8Q9T - chains C and E of the 5 polymer chains in the assembly; structure by electron microscopy, 2.84 A resolution.

== Chain C ==
Name: Antiviral protein SKI8
From: Saccharomyces cerevisiae
UniProtKB: Q02793 (SKI8_YEAST); numbering as in UniProt (aligned over 1-397)
Chain sequence (397 residues; each row starts with the number of its first residue):
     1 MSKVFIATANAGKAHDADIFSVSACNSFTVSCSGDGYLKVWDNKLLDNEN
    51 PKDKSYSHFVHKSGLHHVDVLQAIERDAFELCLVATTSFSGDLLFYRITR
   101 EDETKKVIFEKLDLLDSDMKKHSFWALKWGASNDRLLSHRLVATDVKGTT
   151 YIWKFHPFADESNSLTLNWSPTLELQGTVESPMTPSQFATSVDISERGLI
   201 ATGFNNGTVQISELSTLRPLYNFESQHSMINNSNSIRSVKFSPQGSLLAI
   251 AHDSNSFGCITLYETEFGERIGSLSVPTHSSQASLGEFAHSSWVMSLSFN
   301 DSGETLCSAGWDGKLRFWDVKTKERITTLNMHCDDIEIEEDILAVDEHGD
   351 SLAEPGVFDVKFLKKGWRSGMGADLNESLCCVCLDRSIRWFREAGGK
Unresolved in the structure: 1, 75-78, 101-104, 134-137, 160-167, 184-185, 279-286, 369-374, 396-397

== Chain E ==
Name: Superkiller protein 3
From: Saccharomyces cerevisiae
UniProtKB: P17883 (SKI3_YEAST); residue numbers follow UniProt; this construct covers 1-1432
Chain sequence (1436 residues; each row starts with the number of its first residue; numbers below 1 keep their minus sign (Gly-3 is residue -3)):
    -3 GPDSMSDIKQLLKEAKQELTNRDYEETIEISEKVLKLDPDNYFAHIFLGK
    47 ALSSLPASNNVSSNRNLERATNHYVSAAKLVPDNLLAWKGLFLLFRTTEV
    97 VPDILSYDEYFDLCGQYADALLKQEQSQVELINDIKLLKKTHPDCQKAFY
   147 QHLKPGSLMAETIGRHLSTPQDALLNLIKILSNIETTEIGKTLSQNRLKL
   197 KASDPDYQIKLNSFSWEIIKNSEIDQLYNQLVNILADDQKRSEIENQWLE
   247 YRIKVLKSMPLDVKKDFFTKVKEMVEDMVLVNHQSLLAWQKYFEWTDYED
   297 LDNMDAPLIIKYFKKFPKDPLAMILYSWLSSKLSKYDIKSLESANKPPEG
   347 HKKTEKETDIKDVDETNEDEVKDRVEDEVKDRVEDEVKDQDEEAKEDEEE
   397 DLDDIEIGLLEEEVVTVLTENIVKCKNNILAHRILCQYYLLTKEYEAALP
   447 YIKNGISLIAYNIKDLGVHLPLTKREFSLDLATVYTYVDAPKDHNAALKL
   497 YDNILSGDFSNIQAKMGKGIIFIERKNWKDAMTLLTQVHEQSPNNLEVLS
   547 ELSWSKAHMGYMDEALAGLDTVIKGIKGMDLRSIDFRALNLWRQAKVYIM
   597 KHASINDAKQENVKCAFKLLIQSIKILDTFAPGFSTLGDIYCHYYKDHLR
   647 AFKCYFKAFDLDAGDYTAAKYITETYASKPNWQAASSIASRLIKGEKAKA
   697 ELRSNNWPFRVVGIAHLEKQEESDSIEWFQSALRVDPNDVESWVGLGQAY
   747 HACGRIEASIKVFDKAIQLRPSHTFAQYFKAISLCDVGEYLESLDILEKV
   797 CQEAATEESFQIGLVEVLMRCSLDLYSQGFLLKSVSIAKDTIERIKIIIS
   847 ELKCENQQVWIYLSQVLRLFIWIESKVDTLPVESLVSIFENSQFSGSEEI
   897 DSVDNIKIDTLLDSTTDDNVSIACKFLILASKYSVSDQKFTDIAGTVRAS
   947 YWYNIGISELTAFITLKEPQYRDAAIFAFKKSIQLQSNTSETWIGLGIAT
   997 MDINFRVSQHCFIKATALEPKATNTWFNLAMLGLKKKDTEFAQQVLNKLQ
  1047 SLAPQDSSPWLGMALILEEQGDIIGSSKLFAHSFILSNGRSKAAQFMYAK
  1097 NVLENHINNGDDERDIETVEKLTTASIALEQFFKKSPDSQFALQCALLTL
  1147 ERLHHYENANELANRLIGILEKKFEKTQDERELFNFAIIKGQFARIHLGL
  1197 GNFELSIENADLSQGIISESSDEKSMKTKISNHICLGLSYFFLNDFDQTL
  1247 NQFQELLSISKDSKHLVVLIAKVLYDVGESDTKEIALQELTEYIATSGAD
  1297 LLVTLTIAAMSILDDKREDLSIILEELKALPLSKQIIDKHKDAPYLIEEI
  1347 TKRLYRNDTGKQVWQRSAYFFPNNLKVWERLDKNIQRRIASNGQNKVTAE
  1397 EMSKLYCESKNLRSIQRGMFLCPWNVTAVKALNECF
Unresolved in the structure: -3 to 280, 342-400, 462-464, 486, 601-603, 659-660, 889-893, 933-939, 1171-1173, 1217-1219, 1239-1240, 1254-1257
Construct notes: expression tag (-3 to 0)

== How chain C and chain E interact ==
Contacting residue pairs (46; chain C residue first):
  Asp16(C) - Arg1409(E)  hydrogen bond (backbone-side chain)
  Asp18(C) - Arg1413(E)  salt bridge
  Phe20(C) - Phe1416(E)  hydrophobic
  Gly34(C) - Gln1412(E)  hydrogen bond (backbone-side chain)
  Ser63(C) - Gln1412(E)  hydrogen bond (backbone-side chain)
  His66(C) - Phe1416(E)
  Phe89(C) - Gln1412(E)
  Trp125(C) - Pro1419(E)  hydrophobic
  Phe188(C) - Pro1419(E)  hydrophobic
  Asn205(C) - Trp1420(E)
  Gln226(C) - His1151(E)
  His227(C) - Thr1119(E)  hydrogen bond (backbone-side chain)
  His227(C) - Leu1149(E)
  His227(C) - His1151(E)
  Ser228(C) - Val1115(E)
  Ser228(C) - Leu1149(E)
  Ser228(C) - His1151(E)
  Met229(C) - Leu1149(E)  hydrogen bond (backbone-backbone)
  Met229(C) - His1150(E)
  Met229(C) - His1151(E)
  Ile230(C) - His1150(E)
  Ser235(C) - Trp1420(E)
  Arg237(C) - Ala1395(E)
  Arg237(C) - Leu1417(E)  hydrogen bond (side chain-backbone)
  Ser256(C) - Val1393(E)  hydrogen bond (side chain-backbone)
  Glu264(C) - Phe826(E)
  Glu266(C) - Lys829(E)
  Phe267(C) - Leu828(E)  hydrophobic
  Glu269(C) - Gly825(E)
  Glu269(C) - Phe826(E)
  Glu269(C) - Leu827(E)
  Glu269(C) - Leu828(E)  hydrogen bond (side chain-backbone)
  Glu269(C) - Lys1130(E)  salt bridge
  Arg270(C) - Ile1123(E)
  Ile271(C) - Phe826(E)  hydrophobic
  Glu287(C) - Glu1116(E)
  Phe288(C) - Glu1116(E)
  Trp293(C) - Val1393(E)
  Trp293(C) - Thr1394(E)
  Trp293(C) - Ala1395(E)
  His348(C) - Arg1384(E)
  His348(C) - Ser1405(E)
  Asp350(C) - Arg1383(E)  salt bridge
  Asp350(C) - Arg1384(E)  salt bridge
  Phe358(C) - Phe1416(E)  hydrophobic
  Arg386(C) - Arg1409(E)
Interface residues without a listed pair, chain C (43 interface residues in all): Ala17, Gly64, Thr190, Asn232, Ser233, Asp253, Asn255, Phe257, Met295, Trp311, Gly349, Leu384
Interface residues without a listed pair, chain E (37 interface residues in all): Glu1109, Ile1112, Arg1148, Lys1392, Glu1396, Met1398, Tyr1402, Asn1407, Ser1410, Met1415, Leu1428

== Overview ==
The interface between chain C and chain E involves 43 residues on one side and 37 on the other, with 8
hydrogen bonds and 4 salt bridges. Polar pairs include Asp18(C)-Arg1413(E), Glu269(C)-Lys1130(E) and
Asp350(C)-Arg1383(E).
Here chain C is Antiviral protein SKI8 and chain E is Superkiller protein 3, both from Saccharomyces
cerevisiae. Entry 8Q9T (CryoEM structure of a S. Cerevisiae Ski238 complex bound to RNA) was determined by
electron microscopy, deposited together with 8QCF, 8QCA and 8QCB.
